1A4C - chains A and C; structure by X-ray diffraction, 2.45 A resolution.

# Chain A (and C)
Protein: Azurin
Organism: Achromobacter denitrificans
Notes: chain C of this document is another copy of the same molecule, construct and numbering; everything in this record applies to it too
Reference sequence: P00280 (AZUR_ALCDE); residues 1-129 here correspond to UniProt positions 21-149 (UniProt number = residue number + 20)
Sequence (129 residues; numbered 1 to 129; the number before each row is that of its first residue):
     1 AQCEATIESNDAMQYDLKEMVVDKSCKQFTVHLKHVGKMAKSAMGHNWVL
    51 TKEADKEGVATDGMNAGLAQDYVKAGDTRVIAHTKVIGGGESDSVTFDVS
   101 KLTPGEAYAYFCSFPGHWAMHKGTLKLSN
Construct notes: conflict D16 (Asn36 in P00280), E57 (Gln77 in P00280); engineered mutation H121 (Met141 in P00280)
UniProt features mapped onto this chain:
  - binding site (Cu cation): H46, C112, H117
Disulfides: C3-C26
Ion coordination: Cu ion: H46, C112, H117, H121
Reported in the primary citation:
  - Cu ion coordination: H117
  - conformationally variable residues (loop rearrangement): H117 to G123
  - contacts within the chain: K56-H121 (hydrogen bond)

# Chain A / chain C interface
Residue-residue contacts (11):
  K38(A) with M39(C); A40(C), hydrogen bond (backbone-backbone)
  M39(A) with K38(C)
  A40(A) with K38(C), hydrogen bond (backbone-backbone); M39(C); A40(C); G89(C)
  S42(A) with G90(C)
  A43(A) with K38(C)
  G89(A) with A40(C); S42(C)
Also at the interface, not in a pair above, chain A (7 interface residues in all): G90
Also at the interface, not in a pair above, chain C (7 interface residues in all): A43

# Overview
The chain A/chain C interface involves 7 residues from each chain; the contacts include 2 hydrogen bonds. Its
one hydrogen bond, K38(A)-A40(C), is backbone to backbone. Curated annotation (UniProt) lists 3 Cu
cation-binding residues on chain A. The paper reports Cu ion coordination by H117(A); conformational
variability at H117(A).
Both chains are Azurin (Achromobacter denitrificans). Entry 1A4C (Azurin mutant with met 121 replaced by his,
ph 3.5 crystal form, data collected at-180 degrees ...) was determined by X-ray diffraction, deposited
together with 1A4A and 1A4B.
